PDB entry 9FFM | electron microscopy, 3.00 A resolution | chains B and A of the 6 polymer chains in the assembly

# Chain B
Protein: Gamma-aminobutyric acid receptor subunit beta-3
Source organism: Homo sapiens
UniProt: P28472 (GBRB3_HUMAN); residues 1-448 here correspond to UniProt positions 26-473 (UniProt number = residue number + 25)
Chain sequence (395 residues; row label = number of the first residue in the row; note: 107 numbers in that range are skipped by the numbering (no residue carries them; nothing is unmodelled there); numbers below 1 keep their minus sign (Met-53 is residue -53)):
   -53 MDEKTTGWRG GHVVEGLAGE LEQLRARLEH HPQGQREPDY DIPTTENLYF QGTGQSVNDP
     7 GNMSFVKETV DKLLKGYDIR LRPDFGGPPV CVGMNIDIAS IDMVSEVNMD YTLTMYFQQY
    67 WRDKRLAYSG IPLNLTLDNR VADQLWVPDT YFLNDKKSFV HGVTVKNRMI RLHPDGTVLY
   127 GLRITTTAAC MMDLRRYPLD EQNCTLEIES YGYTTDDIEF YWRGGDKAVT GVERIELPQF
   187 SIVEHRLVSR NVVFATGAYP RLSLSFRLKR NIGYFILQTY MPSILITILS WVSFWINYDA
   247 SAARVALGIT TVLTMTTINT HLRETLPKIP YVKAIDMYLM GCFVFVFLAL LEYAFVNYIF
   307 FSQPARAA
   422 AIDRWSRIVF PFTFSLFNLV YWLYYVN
Not modelled in the structure: -53 to 7, 448
Disulfide bonds: Cys136-Cys150
Covalent attachments: N-acetylglucosamine (NAG) linked to Asn80; glycan linked to Asn149
Differences from the reference sequence: initiating methionine (-53); expression tag (-52 to 0); linker (308-314)
Curated features (UniProtKB/Swiss-Prot):
  - binding site (benzamidine): Asp95 to Tyr97, Glu155 to Tyr157, Phe200
  - binding site (4-aminobutanoate): Tyr97, Glu155, Tyr157, Thr202
  - binding site (histamine): Tyr97, Ser156, Tyr157, Thr202
  - glycosylation (N-linked (GlcNAc...) asparagine): Asn8, Asn80, Asn149

# Chain A
Protein: Gamma-aminobutyric acid receptor subunit alpha-1
Source organism: Homo sapiens
UniProt: P14867 (GBRA1_HUMAN); residues 5-429 here correspond to UniProt positions 32-456 (UniProt number = residue number + 27)
Chain sequence (411 residues; each row starts with the number of its first residue; note: 71 numbers in that range are skipped by the numbering (no residue carries them; nothing is unmodelled there); numbers below 1 keep their minus sign (Met-52 is residue -52)):
   -52 MDEKTTGWRG GHVVEGLAGE LEQLRARLEH HPQGQREPDY DIPTTENLYF QGTGQPSQDE
     8 LKDNTTVFTR ILDRLLDGYD NRLRPGLGER VTEVKTDIFV TSFGPVSDHD MEYTIDVFFR
    68 QSWKDERLKF KGPMTVLRLN NLMASKIWTP DTFFHNGKKS VAHNMTMPNK LLRITEDGTL
   128 LYTMRLTVRA ECPMHLEDFP MDAHACPLKF GSYAYTRAEV VYEWTREPAR SVVVAEDGSR
   188 LNQYDLLGQT VDSGIVQSST GEYVVMTTHF HLKRKIGYFV IQTYLPCIMT VILSQVSFWL
   248 NRESVPARTV FGVTTVLTMT TLSISARNSL PKVAYATAMD WFIAVCYAFV FSALIEFATV
   308 NYFTKS
   385 QPARAAKIDR LSRIAFPLLF GIFNLVYWAT YLNREPQLKA PTPHQ
Not modelled in the structure: -52 to 11, 419-429
Disulfide bonds: Cys139-Cys153
Covalent attachments: N-acetylglucosamine (NAG) linked to Asn111
Differences from the reference sequence: initiating methionine (-52); expression tag (-51 to 4); linker (313, 385-390)
Curated features (UniProtKB/Swiss-Prot):
  - binding site (4-aminobutanoate): Arg67, Thr130
  - binding site (3alpha-hydroxy-5alpha-pregnan-11,20-dione): Trp246
  - glycosylation (N-linked (GlcNAc...) asparagine): Asn11, Asn111

# How chain B and chain A interact
Contacting residue pairs - 81 pairs, chain B then chain A:
  Asp24(B) - Thr16(A)  hydrogen bond
  Ile25(B) - Leu89(A)  hydrophobic
  Arg26(B) - Leu19(A)
  Arg26(B) - Asp20(A)  salt bridge
  Leu27(B) - Thr12(A)
  Leu27(B) - Thr16(A)
  Phe31(B) - Phe15(A)  hydrophobic
  Val53(B) - Asn189(A)
  Met55(B) - Asn189(A)
  Val93(B) - Met114(A)  hydrophobic
  Pro94(B) - Met114(A)
  Thr96(B) - Met112(A)
  Thr96(B) - Thr113(A)  hydrogen bond (backbone-backbone)
  Tyr97(B) - Phe65(A)
  Tyr97(B) - Met112(A)
  Tyr97(B) - Asn116(A)
  Tyr97(B) - Arg132(A)
  Phe98(B) - Met112(A)  hydrophobic
  Phe98(B) - Arg132(A)  hydrogen bond (backbone-side chain)
  Leu99(B) - Arg132(A)  hydrogen bond (backbone-side chain)
  Asp101(B) - Arg132(A)  salt bridge
  Lys102(B) - His110(A)
  Lys102(B) - Arg187(A)
  Ser104(B) - Met112(A)
  Phe105(B) - Met112(A)
  Val106(B) - Met112(A)  hydrophobic
  Ile130(B) - Met112(A)  hydrophobic
  Ala135(B) - Arg187(A)
  Met137(B) - Ser186(A)
  Tyr157(B) - Phe65(A)  hydrophobic
  Tyr157(B) - Asn116(A)  hydrogen bond (side chain-backbone)
  Tyr157(B) - Lys117(A)
  Tyr157(B) - Leu118(A)  hydrophobic
  Tyr157(B) - Thr130(A)
  Tyr157(B) - Met131(A)  hydrogen bond (side chain-backbone)
  Tyr157(B) - Arg132(A)  hydrogen bond (side chain-backbone)
  Gly158(B) - Arg120(A)
  Asp163(B) - Arg85(A)  salt bridge
  Phe200(B) - Phe46(A)  hydrophobic
  Ala201(B) - Arg67(A)
  Thr202(B) - Arg67(A)
  Thr202(B) - Arg120(A)  hydrogen bond (backbone-side chain)
  Ser247(B) - Ser251(A)  hydrogen bond
  Ser247(B) - Ala254(A)
  Val251(B) - Ala254(A)
  Val251(B) - Phe258(A)  hydrophobic
  Ile255(B) - Leu240(A)  hydrophobic
  Ile255(B) - Thr261(A)
  Ile255(B) - Thr262(A)
  Val258(B) - Leu240(A)  hydrophobic
  Leu259(B) - Leu264(A)  hydrophobic
  Leu259(B) - Thr265(A)
  Thr262(B) - Thr265(A)
  Thr266(B) - Thr268(A)
  Thr266(B) - Leu269(A)
  Thr266(B) - Ser272(A)
  Arg269(B) - Tyr225(A)  hydrogen bond
  Arg269(B) - Gln229(A)
  Arg269(B) - Ser272(A)
  Arg269(B) - Ser276(A)
  Glu270(B) - Asn275(A)  hydrogen bond
  Ile275(B) - Tyr225(A)
  Pro276(B) - Asn189(A)
  Pro276(B) - Gln190(A)
  Pro276(B) - Tyr225(A)
  Tyr277(B) - Asn189(A)
  Tyr277(B) - Tyr225(A)
  Val278(B) - Gly224(A)
  Asp282(B) - Tyr225(A)
  Met283(B) - Ile228(A)  hydrophobic
  Met286(B) - Ile228(A)
  Phe289(B) - Met236(A)  hydrophobic
  Phe293(B) - Met236(A)
  Phe293(B) - Leu240(A)  hydrophobic
  Leu296(B) - Leu240(A)  hydrophobic
  Leu296(B) - Phe258(A)  hydrophobic
  Leu297(B) - Val243(A)  hydrophobic
  Ala300(B) - Val243(A)  hydrophobic
  Asn303(B) - Leu247(A)
  Asn303(B) - Asn248(A)  hydrogen bond
  Tyr304(B) - Trp246(A)
Also at the interface, not in a pair above, chain B (61 interface residues in all): Glu52, Asp95, Leu128, Tyr159, Tyr205, Ala248, Ala252, Asn265, Lys279, Val290, Phe306
Also at the interface, not in a pair above, chain A (55 interface residues in all): Met81, Asn87, Thr230, Pro233, Ile239, Pro253, Val257, Arg397

# In short
Chain B and chain A form an interface of 61 and 55 residues respectively, with 12 hydrogen bonds and 3 salt
bridges. Among the polar pairs are Arg26(B)-Asp20(A), Asp101(B)-Arg132(A) and Asp163(B)-Arg85(A).
N-acetylglucosamine is covalently linked to Asn80(B). N-acetylglucosamine is covalently linked to Asn111(A).
Here chain B is Gamma-aminobutyric acid receptor subunit beta-3 and chain A is Gamma-aminobutyric acid
receptor subunit alpha-1, both from Homo sapiens. Entry 9FFM (Cryo-EM structure of the alpha1beta3 GABA(A)
receptor in complex with Mb25 in the resting state) was determined by electron microscopy.
